PDB entry 2GP7 | X-ray diffraction, 2.45 A resolution | chains A and B

Chain A (and B):
Protein: Estrogen-related receptor gamma
Source organism: Homo sapiens
Notes: chain B of this document is another copy of the same molecule, construct and numbering; everything in this record applies to it too
UniProtKB: P62508 (ERR3_HUMAN); residues 229-458 here = UniProt positions 229-458
Amino-acid sequence (230 residues; numbered 229 to 458; the number before each row is that of its first residue):
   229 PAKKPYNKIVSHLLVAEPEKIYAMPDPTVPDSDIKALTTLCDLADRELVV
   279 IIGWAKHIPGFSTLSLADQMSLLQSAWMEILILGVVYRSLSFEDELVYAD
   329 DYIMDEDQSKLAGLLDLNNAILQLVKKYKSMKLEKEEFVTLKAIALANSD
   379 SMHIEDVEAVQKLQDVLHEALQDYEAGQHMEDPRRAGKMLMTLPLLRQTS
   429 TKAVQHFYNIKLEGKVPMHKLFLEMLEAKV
Disordered / not traced: 229-234 (chain B: 229-233)

How chain A and chain B interact:
Pairs across the interface (41; chain A residue first):
  Gln351(A) with Asp378(B), hydrogen bond (side chain-backbone); Ser379(B); Met380(B)
  Lys355(A) with Gln389(B); Gln392(B), hydrogen bond
  Ile372(A) with Met419(B), hydrophobic
  Asn376(A) with Met419(B), hydrogen bond (side chain-backbone)
  Asp378(A) with Gln351(B), hydrogen bond (backbone-side chain); Leu423(B)
  Ser379(A) with Gln351(B)
  Met380(A) with Asp344(B); Ala348(B); Gln351(B)
  Val385(A) with Lys354(B)
  Gln389(A) with Lys355(B)
  Gln392(A) with Lys355(B), hydrogen bond
  Asp393(A) with Lys416(B)
  His396(A) with Arg412(B); Gly415(B); Lys416(B)
  Glu397(A) with Arg412(B), salt bridge
  Arg412(A) with His396(B); Glu397(B), salt bridge
  Gly415(A) with His396(B); Leu418(B)
  Lys416(A) with Asp393(B); His396(B)
  Leu418(A) with Gly415(B); Met419(B), hydrophobic
  Met419(A) with Asn376(B), hydrogen bond (backbone-side chain)
  Leu421(A) with Pro422(B), hydrophobic
  Pro422(A) with Leu421(B), hydrophobic; Pro422(B); Arg425(B)
  Leu423(A) with Asp378(B); Arg425(B)
  Arg425(A) with Pro422(B); Leu423(B); Gln426(B), hydrogen bond
  Gln426(A) with Arg425(B), hydrogen bond
  Gln433(A) with Gln433(B), hydrogen bond
Also at the interface, not in a pair above, chain A (25 interface residues in all): Lys354
Also at the interface, not in a pair above, chain B (28 interface residues in all): Asn347, Ile372, Val385

Overview:
Chain A and chain B form an interface of 25 and 28 residues respectively, with 9 hydrogen bonds and 2 salt
bridges. Among the polar pairs are Glu397(A)-Arg412(B), Gln351(A)-Asp378(B) and Lys355(A)-Gln392(B).
Chain A and chain B are both Estrogen-related receptor gamma (Homo sapiens); the structure, Estrogen Related
Receptor-gamma ligand binding domain, was determined by X-ray diffraction (same publication as 2GPO, 2GPP,
2GPU and 2GPV).
